1LR3 - chain A; structure by X-ray diffraction, 1.80 A resolution.

== Chain A ==
Molecule: Thaumatin I
From: Thaumatococcus daniellii
Reference sequence: P02883 (THM1_THADA); numbering as in UniProt (aligned over 1-207)
Chain sequence (207 residues; row label = number of the first residue in the row):
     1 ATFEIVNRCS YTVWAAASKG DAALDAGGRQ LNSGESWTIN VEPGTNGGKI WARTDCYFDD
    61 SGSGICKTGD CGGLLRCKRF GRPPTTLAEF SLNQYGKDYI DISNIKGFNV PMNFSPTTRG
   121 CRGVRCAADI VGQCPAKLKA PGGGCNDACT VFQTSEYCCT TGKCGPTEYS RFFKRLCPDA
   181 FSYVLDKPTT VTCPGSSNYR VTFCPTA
Disulfide bonds: Cys9-Cys204, Cys56-Cys66, Cys71-Cys77, Cys121-Cys193, Cys126-Cys177, Cys134-Cys145, Cys149-Cys158, Cys159-Cys164

== Overview ==
Chain A is Thaumatin I (Thaumatococcus daniellii); the structure, Crystal structure of thaumatin at high
hydrostatic pressure, was determined by X-ray diffraction together with 1LR2 from the same study.
